PDB entry 6VOA | electron microscopy, 4.00 A resolution | chains E and F of the 9 polymer chains in the assembly

Chain E:
Name: Bardet-Biedl syndrome 4 protein homolog
From: Bos taurus
Reference sequence: Q1JQ97 (BBS4_BOVIN); numbering as in UniProt (aligned over 1-519)
Chain sequence (519 residues; each row starts with the number of its first residue):
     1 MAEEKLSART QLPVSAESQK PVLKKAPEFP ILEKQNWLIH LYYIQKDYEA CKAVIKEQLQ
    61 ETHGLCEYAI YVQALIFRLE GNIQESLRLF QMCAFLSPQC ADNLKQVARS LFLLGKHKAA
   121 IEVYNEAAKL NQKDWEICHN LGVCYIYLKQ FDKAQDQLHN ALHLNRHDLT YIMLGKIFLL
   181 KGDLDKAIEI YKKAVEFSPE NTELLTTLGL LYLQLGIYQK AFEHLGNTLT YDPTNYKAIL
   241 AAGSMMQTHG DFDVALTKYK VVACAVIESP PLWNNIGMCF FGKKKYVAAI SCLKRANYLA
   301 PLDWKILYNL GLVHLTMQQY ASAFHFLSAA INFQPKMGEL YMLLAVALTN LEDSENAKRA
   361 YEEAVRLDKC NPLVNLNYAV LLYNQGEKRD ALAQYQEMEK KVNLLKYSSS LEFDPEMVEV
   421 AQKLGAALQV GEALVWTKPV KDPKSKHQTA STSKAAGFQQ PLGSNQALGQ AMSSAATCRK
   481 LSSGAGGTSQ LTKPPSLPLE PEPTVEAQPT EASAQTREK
Not modelled in the structure: 1-31, 403-407, 425-519

Chain F:
Name: Tetratricopeptide repeat domain 8
From: Bos taurus
Reference sequence: F1N4X0 (F1N4X0_BOVIN); residue numbers follow UniProt; this construct covers 1-501
Chain sequence (501 residues; each row starts with the number of its first residue):
     1 MEPLLLAWSY FRRRRFQLCA DLCTQMLEKS PCDQAAWILK ARALTEMVYV DEIDVDEEGI
    61 AEMILDENAI AQVPRPGTSL KLPGTNQTGG PSPAVRPVTQ AGRPITGFLR PSTQSGRPGT
   121 IEQAIKTPRT AYTARPIASS SGRFVRLGTA SMLTSPDGPF INLSRLNLAK YAQKPKLAKA
   181 LFEYIFHHEN DVKTALDLAA LSTEHSQYKD WWWKVQIGKC YYRLGLYREA EKQFKSALKQ
   241 QEMVDTFLYL AKVYISLDQP LTALNLFKQG LDKFPGEVTL LCGIARIYEE MNNISSATEY
   301 YKEVLKQDNT HVEAIACIGS NHFYTDQPEV ALRFYRRLLQ MGVYNCQLFN NLGLCCFYAQ
   361 QYDMTLTSFE RALSLAENEE EVADVWYNLG HVAVGTGDTN LAHQCFRLAL VSNNQHAEAY
   421 NNLAVLEMRR GHVEQAKALL QTASSLAPHM YEPHFNFATI SDKIGDLQRS YAAAKKSEAA
   481 FPDHVDTQHL IKQLEQHFAM L
Not modelled in the structure: 82-89, 142-157, 500-501

Interface between chain E and chain F:
Pairs across the interface (53; chain E residue first):
  Arg78(E) with Phe498(F)
  Leu79(E) with Phe498(F)
  Glu80(E) with Phe498(F)
  Gly81(E) with Gln468(F); Tyr471(F)
  Asn82(E) with Gln468(F)
  Ile83(E) with Gln468(F); Phe498(F), hydrophobic
  Arg109(E) with His497(F), hydrogen bond (side chain-backbone)
  Leu113(E) with Asp466(F); Leu467(F), hydrogen bond (backbone-backbone); Gln468(F)
  Leu114(E) with Asp466(F); Gln468(F)
  His117(E) with Ile464(F)
  Tyr147(E) with Asp462(F); Lys463(F); Ile464(F)
  Ala265(E) with Val485(F)
  Val266(E) with Val485(F), hydrophobic
  Glu268(E) with Ser92(F), hydrogen bond; Ala94(F); Val95(F)
  Lys294(E) with Tyr358(F), hydrogen bond (side chain-backbone); Gln360(F)
  Arg295(E) with Asp326(F), salt bridge
  Tyr298(E) with Val95(F), hydrogen bond (side chain-backbone); Tyr324(F); Tyr358(F), hydrophobic
  Leu299(E) with Ala94(F)
  Pro301(E) with Val394(F)
  Leu302(E) with Val394(F), hydrophobic; Val425(F), hydrophobic; Leu426(F), hydrophobic; Arg429(F), hydrogen bond (backbone-side chain)
  Leu307(E) with Gly395(F)
  His314(E) with Gln360(F), hydrogen bond
  Ser322(E) with Gln360(F); Tyr362(F), hydrogen bond
  His325(E) with Phe357(F); Tyr362(F); Gly395(F); Thr396(F), hydrogen bond
  Phe326(E) with Gln360(F); Tyr362(F)
  Ala329(E) with Gly395(F); Thr396(F), hydrogen bond (backbone-backbone); Gly397(F)
  Asn332(E) with Asp398(F)
  Phe333(E) with Val394(F); Gly397(F); Thr399(F); Arg429(F)
Also at the interface, not in a pair above, chain E (33 interface residues in all): Gln84, Gly115, Ile290, Ala321, Ser328
Also at the interface, not in a pair above, chain F (31 interface residues in all): Phe323, Gly465, Phe481

Overview:
33 residues of chain E and 31 residues of chain F are in contact, with 10 hydrogen bonds and 1 salt bridge.
Polar pairs include Arg295(E)-Asp326(F), Arg109(E)-His497(F) and Glu268(E)-Ser92(F).
Here chain E is Bardet-Biedl syndrome 4 protein homolog and chain F is Tetratricopeptide repeat domain 8, both
from Bos taurus. Entry 6VOA (Cryo-EM structure of the BBSome-ARL6 complex) was determined by electron
microscopy together with 6VNW from the same study.
